Entry 7R8J (X-ray diffraction, 2.70 A resolution); this record covers chains A and T.

[Chain A]
Molecule: Argonaute
Organism: Pseudooceanicola lipolyticus
Reference sequence: A0A2M8J4C7 (A0A2M8J4C7_9RHOB); residues 1-789 here = UniProt positions 1-789
Sequence (789 residues; numbered 1 to 789; the number before each row is that of its first residue):
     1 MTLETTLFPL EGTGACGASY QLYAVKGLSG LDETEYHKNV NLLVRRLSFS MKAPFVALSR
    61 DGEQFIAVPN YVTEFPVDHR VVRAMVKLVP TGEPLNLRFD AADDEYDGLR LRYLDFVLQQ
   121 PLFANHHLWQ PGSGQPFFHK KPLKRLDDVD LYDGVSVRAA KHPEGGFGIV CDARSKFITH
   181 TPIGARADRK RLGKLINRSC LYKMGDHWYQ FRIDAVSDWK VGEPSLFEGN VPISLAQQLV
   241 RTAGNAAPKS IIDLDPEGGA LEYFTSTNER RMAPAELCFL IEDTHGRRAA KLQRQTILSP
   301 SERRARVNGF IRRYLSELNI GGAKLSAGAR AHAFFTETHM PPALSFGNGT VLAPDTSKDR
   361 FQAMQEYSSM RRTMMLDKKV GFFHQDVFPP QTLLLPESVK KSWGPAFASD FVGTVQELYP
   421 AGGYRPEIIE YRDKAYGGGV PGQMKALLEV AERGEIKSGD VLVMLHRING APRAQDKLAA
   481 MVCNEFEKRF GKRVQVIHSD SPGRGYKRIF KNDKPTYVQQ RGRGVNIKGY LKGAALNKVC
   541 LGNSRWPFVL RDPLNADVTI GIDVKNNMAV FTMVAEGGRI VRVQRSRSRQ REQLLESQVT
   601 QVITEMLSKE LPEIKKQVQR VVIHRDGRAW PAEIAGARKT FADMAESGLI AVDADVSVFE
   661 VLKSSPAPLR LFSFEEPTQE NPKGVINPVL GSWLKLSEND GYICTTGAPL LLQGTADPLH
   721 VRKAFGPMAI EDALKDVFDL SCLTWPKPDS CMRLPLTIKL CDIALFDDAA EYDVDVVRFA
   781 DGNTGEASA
Unresolved in the structure: 765-789
Differences from the reference sequence: conflict Thr-13 (Leu in A0A2M8J4C7), Gly-14 (Glu in A0A2M8J4C7), Ala-15 (Gly in A0A2M8J4C7), Cys-16 (Leu in A0A2M8J4C7), Gly-17 (Thr in A0A2M8J4C7)
From the paper describing this entry:
  - binding site for the 18-nt DNA/RNA hybrid strand (chain T): Arg-467, Tyr-530
  - mutagenesis - R467A/Y530A (K_d_ > 1000 nM), K759A (20 fold): decreased binding to the 18-nt DNA/RNA hybrid strand (chain T)
  - mutagenesis - K565A (3.4-fold): decreased binding to target RNA
  - mutagenesis - N566A: unchanged binding to target RNA
  - mutagenesis - N566A: unchanged catalytic activity on target RNA
  - mutagenesis - K565A (Tm 51.3 degC), N566A (Tm 51.7 degC), K759A (Tm 52.9 degC): unchanged stability
  - mutagenesis - K565A (3.3-fold): decreased catalytic activity on target RNA

[Chain T]
Molecule: 18-nt DNA/RNA hybrid strand
Sequence (18 nucleotides; numbered 1 to 18; the number before each row is that of its first residue):
     1 TTACTGCACA GGTGACGA
Unresolved in the structure: 9-13

[How chain A and chain T interact]
Contacting residue pairs (82; chain A residue first):
  Arg-45(A) / DG14(T)  hydrogen bond to the base
  Ser-48(A) / DA15(T)  sugar contact
  Phe-49(A) / DG14(T)  sugar contact
  Phe-49(A) / DA15(T)  phosphate contact
  Phe-49(A) / DC16(T)  phosphate contact
  Lys-52(A) / DA15(T)  sugar contact
  Lys-52(A) / DG17(T)  salt bridge to the phosphate
  Arg-112(A) / DG14(T)  sugar contact
  Arg-112(A) / DA15(T)  salt bridge to the phosphate
  Phe-116(A) / DA15(T)  base contact
  Gln-119(A) / DA15(T)  hydrogen bond to the phosphate
  Gln-119(A) / DC16(T)  hydrogen bond to the base
  Gln-120(A) / DA15(T)  base contact
  Phe-123(A) / DC16(T)  stacking on the base
  Phe-123(A) / DG17(T)  base contact
  Ser-133(A) / DG14(T)  base contact
  Ser-133(A) / DA15(T)  hydrogen bond to the phosphate
  Ser-133(A) / DC16(T)  phosphate contact
  Arg-158(A) / DG14(T)  salt bridge to the phosphate
  Arg-174(A) / DC7(T)  phosphate contact
  Ser-175(A) / DC7(T)  hydrogen bond to the phosphate
  Lys-176(A) / DA8(T)  salt bridge to the phosphate
  Tyr-202(A) / DA18(T)  hydrogen bond to the phosphate
  Met-204(A) / DA18(T)  phosphate contact
  Tyr-209(A) / DG17(T)  stacking on the base
  Leu-226(A) / DA18(T)  base contact
  Gln-238(A) / DA18(T)  base contact
  Leu-239(A) / DA18(T)  phosphate contact
  Tyr-263(A) / DA18(T)  sugar contact
  Ser-266(A) / DA15(T)  phosphate contact
  Ser-266(A) / DC16(T)  hydrogen bond to the phosphate
  Arg-270(A) / DA18(T)  base contact
  Arg-271(A) / DA18(T)  sugar contact
  Met-272(A) / DA18(T)  hydrogen bond to the base
  Asp-283(A) / DA8(T)  sugar contact
  His-285(A) / DG6(T)  hydrogen bond to the base
  His-285(A) / DC7(T)  base contact
  Gln-293(A) / DG6(T)  hydrogen bond to the base
  Gln-293(A) / DC7(T)  hydrogen bond to the base
  Arg-294(A) / DT5(T)  hydrogen bond to the base
  Thr-296(A) / DG6(T)  sugar contact
  Thr-296(A) / DC7(T)  sugar contact
  Ile-297(A) / DT5(T)  base contact
  Ile-297(A) / DG6(T)  sugar contact
  Leu-298(A) / DG6(T)  hydrogen bond to the phosphate
  Arg-303(A) / DG6(T)  salt bridge to the phosphate
  Arg-467(A) / DT1(T)  salt bridge to the phosphate
  Arg-473(A) / DA8(T)  hydrogen bond to the base
  Ile-497(A) / DT1(T)  phosphate contact
  His-498(A) / DT1(T)  salt bridge to the phosphate
  Ser-501(A) / DT1(T)  hydrogen bond to the phosphate
  Tyr-530(A) / DT1(T)  hydrogen bond to the phosphate
  Gly-533(A) / DT1(T)  base contact
  Ala-534(A) / DT1(T)  sugar contact
  Asn-537(A) / DT2(T)  sugar contact
  Lys-538(A) / DT1(T)  phosphate contact
  Lys-538(A) / DT2(T)  salt bridge to the phosphate
  Arg-670(A) / DG6(T)  salt bridge to the phosphate
  Thr-706(A) / DC4(T)  phosphate contact
  Thr-706(A) / DT5(T)  hydrogen bond to the phosphate
  Leu-711(A) / DC4(T)  sugar contact
  Leu-711(A) / DT5(T)  sugar contact
  Gln-713(A) / DC4(T)  base contact
  Gln-713(A) / DT5(T)  hydrogen bond to the base
  Gly-714(A) / DT5(T)  phosphate contact
  Gly-714(A) / DG6(T)  phosphate contact
  Thr-715(A) / DT5(T)  phosphate contact
  Thr-715(A) / DG6(T)  hydrogen bond to the phosphate
  Ala-716(A) / DT5(T)  phosphate contact
  Asp-717(A) / DT5(T)  hydrogen bond to the phosphate
  Pro-746(A) / DT2(T)  phosphate contact
  Pro-746(A) / DA3(T)  phosphate contact
  Lys-747(A) / DT2(T)  base contact
  Lys-747(A) / DA3(T)  sugar contact
  Ser-750(A) / DA3(T)  hydrogen bond to the sugar
  Cys-751(A) / DA3(T)  phosphate contact
  Cys-751(A) / DC4(T)  sugar contact
  Met-752(A) / DA3(T)  phosphate contact
  Met-752(A) / DC4(T)  phosphate contact
  Arg-753(A) / DC4(T)  hydrogen bond to the phosphate
  Arg-753(A) / DT5(T)  phosphate contact
  Lys-759(A) / DA3(T)  salt bridge to the phosphate
Interface residues without a listed pair, chain A (71 interface residues in all): Pro-131, Gly-132, His-207, Trp-208, Leu-235, Thr-265, Ala-273, Ile-281, Thr-284, Pro-502, Val-525, Gly-529, Leu-754

[In short]
Chain A and chain T form an interface of 71 and 13 residues respectively, with 22 hydrogen bonds, 10 salt
bridges and 2 aromatic stacking contacts. Among the polar pairs are Arg-45(A)/DG14(T), Gln-119(A)/DC16(T) and
Met-272(A)/DA18(T). From the paper: a binding site for the 18-nt DNA/RNA hybrid strand (chain T) at Arg-467(A)
and Tyr-530(A); R467A/Y530A and K759A of chain A reduce binding to the 18-nt DNA/RNA hybrid strand (chain T);
4 substitutions were tested in all.
Here chain A is Argonaute (Pseudooceanicola lipolyticus) and chain T is an 18-nt DNA/RNA hybrid strand. Entry
7R8J (Crystal structure of Pseudooceanicola lipolyticus Argonaute bound to 5' p guide DNA in the presence of
...) was determined by X-ray diffraction together with 7R8F, 7R8G, 7R8H and 7R8K from the same study.
